PDB entry 2Q7E | X-ray diffraction, 1.80 A resolution | chain A

[Chain A]
Protein: Pyrrolysyl-tRNA synthetase
Organism: Methanosarcina mazei
Notes: EC 6.1.1.-; fragment: C-terminal domain
UniProtKB: Q8PWY1 (PYLS_METMA); residue numbers follow UniProt; this construct covers 185-454
Chain sequence (291 residues; each row starts with the number of its first residue):
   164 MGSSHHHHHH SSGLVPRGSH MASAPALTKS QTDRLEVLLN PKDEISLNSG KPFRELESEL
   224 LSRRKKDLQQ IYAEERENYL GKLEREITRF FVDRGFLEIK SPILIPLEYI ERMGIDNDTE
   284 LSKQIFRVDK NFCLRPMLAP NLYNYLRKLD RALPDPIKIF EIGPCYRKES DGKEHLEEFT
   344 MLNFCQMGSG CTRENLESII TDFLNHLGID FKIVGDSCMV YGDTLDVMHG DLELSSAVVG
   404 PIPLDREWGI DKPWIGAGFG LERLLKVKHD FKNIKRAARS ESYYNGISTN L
Disordered / not traced: 164-187, 208-213, 281-283
Sequence notes: cloning artifact (164-167, 174-184); expression tag (168-173)
Metal / ion sites: Mg2+: Glu-396, Ser-399 (together with AMP-PNP)
Small-molecule neighbours: AMP-PNP (ANP; phosphoaminophosphonic acid-adenylate ester): Arg-330, Glu-332, Glu-337, His-338, Leu-339, Phe-342, Met-344, Glu-396, Leu-397, Ser-398, Ser-399, Gly-421, Phe-422, Gly-423, Arg-426, Ile-437

[In short]
Chain A binds AMP-PNP. The Mg2+ site is built by Glu-396 and Ser-399.
Chain A is Pyrrolysyl-tRNA synthetase (Methanosarcina mazei); the structure, The structure of pyrrolysyl-tRNA
synthetase bound to an ATP analogue, was determined by X-ray diffraction, deposited together with 2ZIM, 2Q7G
and 2Q7H.
